1NYS - chains B and D of the 4 polymer chains in the assembly; structure by X-ray diffraction, 3.05 A resolution.

== Chain B (and D) ==
Molecule: Inhibin beta A chain
From: Homo sapiens
Notes: fragment: Mature Domain (residues 311-426); chain D of this document is another copy of the same molecule, construct and numbering; everything in this record applies to it too
UniProt: P08476 (INHBA_HUMAN); residues 1-116 here correspond to UniProt positions 311-426 (UniProt number = residue number + 310)
Chain sequence (116 residues; each row starts with the number of its first residue):
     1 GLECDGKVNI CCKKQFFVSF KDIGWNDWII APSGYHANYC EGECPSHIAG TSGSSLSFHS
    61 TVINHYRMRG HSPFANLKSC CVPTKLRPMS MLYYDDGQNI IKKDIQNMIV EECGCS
Disordered / not traced: 1, 7-8, 49-76 (chain D: 1-9, 24, 41, 47-76)
Cystine bridges: C4-C12, C11-C81, C40-C113, C44-C115
From the paper describing this entry:
  - conformationally variable residues (order/disorder transition): A49 to N76
  - self-association interface (contacts with another copy of this molecule); pairs are residue here / residue on that copy: C80-C80 (disulfide), V82, L86, Q106, N107

== Chain B / chain D interface ==
Disulfides between the chains: C80(B)-C80(D)
Residue-residue contacts - 8 pairs, chain B then chain D:
  S79(B) - C80(D)
  C80(B) - S79(D)
  C80(B) - C80(D)  disulfide
  C80(B) - S116(D)
  V82(B) - V82(D)  hydrophobic
  Q106(B) - Q106(D)
  N107(B) - N107(D)  hydrogen bond
  S116(B) - C80(D)
Also at the interface, not in a pair above, chain B (8 interface residues in all): K78, L86
Also at the interface, not in a pair above, chain D (7 interface residues in all): K78

== Summary ==
The interface between chain B and chain D involves 8 residues on one side and 7 on the other; the contacts
include 1 disulfide bond and 1 hydrogen bond. The hydrogen-bonded pair is N107(B)-N107(D). From the paper:
conformational variability at A49(B); a self-association interface involving C80(B), V82(B) and L86(B) among
others.
Chain B and chain D are both Inhibin beta A chain (Homo sapiens); the structure, Crystal Structure of Activin
A Bound to the ECD of ActRIIB P41, was determined by X-ray diffraction (same publication as 1NYU).
